PDB entry 8RAM | electron microscopy, 2.80 A resolution | chains B and C of the 19 polymer chains in the assembly

Chain B:
Molecule: DNA-directed RNA polymerase II subunit RPB2
Source organism: Saccharomyces cerevisiae
Notes: EC 2.7.7.6
Reference sequence: P08518 (RPB2_YEAST); numbering as in UniProt (aligned over 1-1224)
Sequence (1224 residues; numbered 1 to 1224; the number before each row is that of its first residue):
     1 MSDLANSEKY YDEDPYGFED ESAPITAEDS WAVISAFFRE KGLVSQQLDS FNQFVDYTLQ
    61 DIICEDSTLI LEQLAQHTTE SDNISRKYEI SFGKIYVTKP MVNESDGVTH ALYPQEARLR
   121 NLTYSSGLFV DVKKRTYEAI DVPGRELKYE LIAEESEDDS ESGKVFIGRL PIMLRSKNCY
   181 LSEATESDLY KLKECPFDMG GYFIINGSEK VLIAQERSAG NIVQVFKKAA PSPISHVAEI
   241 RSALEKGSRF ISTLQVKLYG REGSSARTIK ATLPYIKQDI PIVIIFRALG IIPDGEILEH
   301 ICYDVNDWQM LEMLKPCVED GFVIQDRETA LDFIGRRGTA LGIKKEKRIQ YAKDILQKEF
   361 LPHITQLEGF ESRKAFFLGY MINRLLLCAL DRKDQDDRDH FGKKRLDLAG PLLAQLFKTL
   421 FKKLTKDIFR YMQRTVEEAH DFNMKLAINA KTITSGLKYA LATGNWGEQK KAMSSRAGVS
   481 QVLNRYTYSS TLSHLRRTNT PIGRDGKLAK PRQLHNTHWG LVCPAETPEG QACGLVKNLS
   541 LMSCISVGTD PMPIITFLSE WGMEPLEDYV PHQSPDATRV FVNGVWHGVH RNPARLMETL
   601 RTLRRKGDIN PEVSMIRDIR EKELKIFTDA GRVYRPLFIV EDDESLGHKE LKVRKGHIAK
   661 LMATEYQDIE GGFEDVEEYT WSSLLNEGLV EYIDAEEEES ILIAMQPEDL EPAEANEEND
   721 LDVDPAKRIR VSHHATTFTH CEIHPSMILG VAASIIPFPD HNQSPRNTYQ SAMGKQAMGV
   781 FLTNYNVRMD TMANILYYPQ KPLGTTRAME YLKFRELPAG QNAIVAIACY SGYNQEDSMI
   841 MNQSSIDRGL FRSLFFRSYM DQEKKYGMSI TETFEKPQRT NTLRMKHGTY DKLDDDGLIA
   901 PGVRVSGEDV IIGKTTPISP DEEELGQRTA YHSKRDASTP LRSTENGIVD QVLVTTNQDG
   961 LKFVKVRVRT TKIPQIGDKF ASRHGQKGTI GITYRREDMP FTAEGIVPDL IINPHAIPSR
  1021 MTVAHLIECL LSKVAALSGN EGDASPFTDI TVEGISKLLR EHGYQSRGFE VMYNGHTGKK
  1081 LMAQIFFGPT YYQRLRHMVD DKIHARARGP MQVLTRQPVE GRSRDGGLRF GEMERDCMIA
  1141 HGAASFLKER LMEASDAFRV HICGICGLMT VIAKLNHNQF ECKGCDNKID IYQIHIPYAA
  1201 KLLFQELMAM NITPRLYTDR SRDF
Not modelled in the structure: 1-19, 71-89, 135-163, 438-445, 669-677, 713-723, 920-932, 1222-1224
Bound ions: Zn2+: C1163, C1166, C1182, C1185

Chain C:
Molecule: DNA-directed RNA polymerase II subunit RPB3
Source organism: Saccharomyces cerevisiae
Reference sequence: P16370 (RPB3_YEAST); numbering as in UniProt (aligned over 1-318)
Sequence (318 residues; row label = number of the first residue in the row):
     1 MSEEGPQVKI REASKDNVDF ILSNVDLAMA NSLRRVMIAE IPTLAIDSVE VETNTTVLAD
    61 EFIAHRLGLI PLQSMDIEQL EYSRDCFCED HCDKCSVVLT LQAFGESEST TNVYSKDLVI
   121 VSNLMGRNIG HPIIQDKEGN GVLICKLRKG QELKLTCVAK KGIAKEHAKW GPAAAIEFEY
   181 DPWNKLKHTD YWYEQDSAKE WPQSKNCEYE DPPNEGDPFD YKAQADTFYM NVESVGSIPV
   241 DQVVVRGIDT LQKKVASILL ALTQMDQDKV NFASGDNNTA SNMLGSNEDV MMTGAEQDPY
   301 SNASQMGNTG SGGYDNAW
Not modelled in the structure: 1-3, 268-318
Bound ions: Zn2+: C86, C88, C92, C95
UniProt features mapped onto this chain:
  - binding site (Zn(2+)): C86, C88, C92, C95
  - modified residue: S2 (N-acetylserine)
  - natural variant: A30 (A30D: In mutant RPB3-1)
  - mutagenesis: K9 (K9E: Transcript termination readthrough)

Interface between chain B and chain C:
Residue-residue contacts - 73 pairs, chain B then chain C:
  N786(B) - V57(C)  hydrogen bond (side chain-backbone)
  Y797(B) - F62(C)  hydrophobic
  Y798(B) - F62(C)
  Y798(B) - R66(C)
  S844(B) - A168(C)
  D847(B) - H65(C)  hydrogen bond (backbone-side chain)
  D847(B) - H167(C)  hydrogen bond (backbone-side chain)
  D847(B) - A168(C)  hydrogen bond (side chain-backbone)
  R848(B) - H65(C)
  R848(B) - L69(C)
  R848(B) - A168(C)
  G849(B) - H65(C)
  R852(B) - H65(C)
  R969(B) - A59(C)
  R969(B) - D60(C)  salt bridge
  R969(B) - E61(C)  salt bridge
  T971(B) - E61(C)  hydrogen bond
  R995(B) - K165(C)
  R996(B) - I38(C)
  R996(B) - A173(C)  hydrogen bond (side chain-backbone)
  R996(B) - A174(C)  hydrogen bond (side chain-backbone)
  E997(B) - R34(C)  hydrogen bond (backbone-side chain)
  E997(B) - R35(C)
  E997(B) - I38(C)
  E997(B) - A39(C)
  D998(B) - R35(C)  salt bridge
  F1001(B) - R34(C)
  F1001(B) - F178(C)
  A1003(B) - E177(C)
  E1004(B) - E177(C)
  G1005(B) - I176(C)
  G1005(B) - E177(C)
  R1060(B) - K199(C)
  R1060(B) - E200(C)
  R1060(B) - P202(C)
  Q1065(B) - E200(C)
  Q1065(B) - W201(C)
  S1066(B) - E200(C)  hydrogen bond
  R1067(B) - W192(C)
  R1067(B) - E194(C)  salt bridge
  F1069(B) - W201(C)
  E1070(B) - W201(C)
  V1071(B) - W201(C)  hydrophobic
  Y1073(B) - F178(C)
  Y1073(B) - E179(C)
  Y1073(B) - Y180(C)  hydrophobic
  N1074(B) - N31(C)
  G1075(B) - N31(C)  hydrogen bond (backbone-side chain)
  G1075(B) - R35(C)  hydrogen bond (backbone-side chain)
  H1076(B) - N31(C)
  T1077(B) - L27(C)
  T1077(B) - N31(C)
  G1078(B) - L27(C)
  G1078(B) - N31(C)
  G1078(B) - Y180(C)  hydrogen bond (backbone-side chain)
  K1079(B) - L27(C)
  K1079(B) - Y180(C)
  K1079(B) - H188(C)  hydrogen bond
  K1080(B) - Y180(C)  hydrogen bond (backbone-side chain)
  K1080(B) - D181(C)  hydrogen bond (side chain-backbone)
  K1080(B) - H188(C)
  K1080(B) - T189(C)
  L1081(B) - H188(C)
  L1081(B) - T189(C)
  M1082(B) - K187(C)
  M1082(B) - H188(C)
  M1082(B) - T189(C)
  M1082(B) - D190(C)  hydrogen bond (backbone-backbone)
  Q1084(B) - T189(C)
  Q1084(B) - D190(C)  hydrogen bond (side chain-backbone)
  Q1084(B) - Y191(C)
  Q1084(B) - W192(C)
  Q1084(B) - W201(C)
Interface residues without a listed pair, chain B (41 interface residues in all): L854, I948, T970, G1063, Y1064
Interface residues without a listed pair, chain C (37 interface residues in all): A175

Summary:
The interface between chain B and chain C involves 41 residues on one side and 37 on the other, with 17
hydrogen bonds and 4 salt bridges. Polar pairs include R969(B)-D60(C), R969(B)-E61(C) and D998(B)-R35(C).
Chain B is DNA-directed RNA polymerase II subunit RPB2 and chain C is DNA-directed RNA polymerase II subunit
RPB3, both from Saccharomyces cerevisiae; the structure, Structure of Sen1 bound RNA Polymerase II
pre-termination complex, was determined by electron microscopy together with 8RAN, 8RAO and 8RAP from the same
study.
